8S9U - chains A and D of the 7 polymer chains in the assembly; structure by electron microscopy, 2.77 A resolution.

# Chain A
Protein: Cas7-Cas5-Cas11
From: Synechocystis sp. PCC 6803
UniProt: Q6ZED2 (Q6ZED2_SYNY3); numbering as in UniProt (aligned over 1-791)
Chain sequence (791 residues; each row starts with the number of its first residue):
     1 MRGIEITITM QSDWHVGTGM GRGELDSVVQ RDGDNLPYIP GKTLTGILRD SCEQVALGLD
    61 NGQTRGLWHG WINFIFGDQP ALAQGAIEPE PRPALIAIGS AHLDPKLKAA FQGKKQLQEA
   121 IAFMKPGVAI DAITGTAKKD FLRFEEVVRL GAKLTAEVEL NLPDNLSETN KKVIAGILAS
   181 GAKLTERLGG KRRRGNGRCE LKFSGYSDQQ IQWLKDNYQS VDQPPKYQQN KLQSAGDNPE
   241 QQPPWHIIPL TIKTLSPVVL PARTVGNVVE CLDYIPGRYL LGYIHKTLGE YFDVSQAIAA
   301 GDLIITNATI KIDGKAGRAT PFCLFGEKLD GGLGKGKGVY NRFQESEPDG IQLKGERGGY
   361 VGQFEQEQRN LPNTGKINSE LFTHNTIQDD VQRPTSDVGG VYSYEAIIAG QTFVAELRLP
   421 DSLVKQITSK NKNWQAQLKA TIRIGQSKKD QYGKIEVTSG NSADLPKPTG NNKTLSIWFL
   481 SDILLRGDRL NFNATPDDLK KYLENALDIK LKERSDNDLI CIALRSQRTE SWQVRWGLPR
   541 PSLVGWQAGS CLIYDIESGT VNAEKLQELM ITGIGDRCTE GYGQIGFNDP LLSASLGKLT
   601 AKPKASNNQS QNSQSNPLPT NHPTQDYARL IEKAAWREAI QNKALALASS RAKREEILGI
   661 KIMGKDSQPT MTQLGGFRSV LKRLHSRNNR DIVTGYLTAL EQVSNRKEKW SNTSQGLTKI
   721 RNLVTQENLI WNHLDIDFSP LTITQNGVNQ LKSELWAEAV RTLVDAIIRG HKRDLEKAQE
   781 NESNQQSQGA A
Disordered / not traced: 603-615, 782-791
Reported in the primary citation:
  - mutagenesis - D26A, R678A, R769A: abolished catalytic activity
  - catalytic residues: Asp-140, Arg-706, Arg-769, Arg-773 (from molecular simulation)
  - catalytic residues: Arg-678 (proposed by the authors, not directly observed)

# Chain D
Protein: Cas7-2x
From: Synechocystis sp. PCC 6803
UniProt: Q6ZED3 (Q6ZED3_SYNY3); residues 1-522 here = UniProt positions 1-522
Chain sequence (522 residues; row label = number of the first residue in the row):
     1 MARKVTTRWK ITGTLIAETP LHIGGVGGDA DTDLALAVNG AGEYYVPGTS LAGALRGWMT
    61 QLLNNDESQI KDLWGDHLDA KRGASFVIVD DAVIHIPNNA DVEIREGVGI DRHFGTAANG
   121 FKYSRAVIPK GSKFKLPLTF DSQDDGLPNA LIQLLCALEA GDIRLGAAKT RGLGRIKLDD
   181 LKLKSFALDK PEGIFSALLD QGKKLDWNQL KANVTYQSPP YLGISITWNP KDPVMVKAEG
   241 DGLAIDILPL VSQVGSDVRF VIPGSSIKGI LRTQAERIIR TICQSNGSEK NFLEQLRINL
   301 VNELFGSASL SQKQNGKDID LGKIGALAVN DCFSSLSMTP DQWKAVENAT EMTGNLQPAL
   361 KQATGYPNNI SQAYKVLQPA MHVAVDRWTG GAAEGMLYSV LEPIGVTWEP IQVHLDIARL
   421 KNYYHGKEEK LKPAIALLLL VLRDLANKKI PVGYGTNRGM GTITVSQITL NGKALPTELE
   481 PLNKTMTCPN LTDLDEAFRQ DLSTAWKEWI ADPIDLCQQE AA
Disordered / not traced: 1, 520-522
Reported in the primary citation:
  - mutagenesis - D29A/D31A/D33A, D241A/D246A: abolished catalytic activity

# How chain A and chain D interact
Contacting residue pairs (96):
  Asp-13(A) / Asn-39(D)
  Asp-13(A) / Gly-40(D)  hydrogen bond (side chain-backbone)
  Asp-50(A) / Ala-2(D)
  Glu-53(A) / Ala-2(D)  hydrogen bond (side chain-backbone)
  Gln-54(A) / Ala-2(D)
  Gln-54(A) / Arg-3(D)  hydrogen bond (side chain-backbone)
  Gln-54(A) / Val-5(D)
  Val-55(A) / Ile-194(D)  hydrophobic
  Leu-57(A) / Lys-4(D)
  Gly-58(A) / Leu-188(D)
  Gly-58(A) / Asp-189(D)
  Gly-58(A) / Lys-190(D)
  Gly-58(A) / Pro-191(D)
  Leu-59(A) / Phe-195(D)  hydrophobic
  Asn-61(A) / Asp-189(D)
  Asn-61(A) / Pro-191(D)
  Gly-62(A) / Lys-4(D)  hydrogen bond (backbone-side chain)
  Gly-62(A) / Asp-189(D)  hydrogen bond (backbone-backbone)
  Phe-123(A) / Val-38(D)
  Phe-123(A) / Asn-39(D)
  Phe-123(A) / Gly-40(D)
  Met-124(A) / Val-26(D)  hydrophobic
  Lys-125(A) / Tyr-45(D)
  Lys-125(A) / Pro-47(D)
  Lys-125(A) / Thr-49(D)
  Lys-125(A) / Asp-91(D)  salt bridge
  Pro-126(A) / Gly-24(D)
  Ala-132(A) / Gln-61(D)
  Ala-132(A) / Arg-419(D)
  Ile-133(A) / Arg-419(D)  hydrogen bond (backbone-side chain)
  Ile-133(A) / Tyr-423(D)
  Thr-134(A) / Gly-322(D)
  Thr-134(A) / Lys-323(D)
  Thr-134(A) / Ile-324(D)  hydrogen bond (backbone-backbone)
  Thr-134(A) / Tyr-423(D)
  Thr-136(A) / Ser-309(D)
  Thr-136(A) / Asp-320(D)  hydrogen bond
  Thr-136(A) / Gly-322(D)
  Thr-136(A) / Lys-323(D)
  Thr-136(A) / Ile-324(D)
  Lys-139(A) / Asp-318(D)  salt bridge
  Arg-149(A) / Gly-40(D)  hydrogen bond (side chain-backbone)
  Leu-150(A) / Gly-40(D)
  Leu-150(A) / Ala-41(D)
  Ser-180(A) / Leu-198(D)
  Lys-183(A) / Leu-198(D)  hydrogen bond (side chain-backbone)
  Leu-184(A) / Ala-197(D)  hydrophobic
  Leu-184(A) / Leu-198(D)  hydrophobic
  Arg-187(A) / Ile-88(D)
  Arg-187(A) / Asp-90(D)  salt bridge
  Arg-192(A) / Ile-88(D)
  Arg-193(A) / Ala-84(D)
  Arg-193(A) / Val-87(D)
  Arg-193(A) / Ile-88(D)
  Arg-193(A) / Val-89(D)  hydrogen bond (backbone-backbone)
  Arg-194(A) / Thr-49(D)
  Arg-194(A) / Ala-52(D)
  Arg-194(A) / Trp-74(D)  hydrogen bond (side chain-backbone)
  Arg-194(A) / Ser-85(D)  hydrogen bond
  Arg-194(A) / Val-87(D)  hydrogen bond (side chain-backbone)
  Arg-194(A) / Val-89(D)
  Gly-195(A) / Val-89(D)  hydrogen bond (backbone-backbone)
  Gly-195(A) / Asp-90(D)
  Gly-195(A) / Asp-91(D)
  Asp-208(A) / Leu-199(D)
  Ile-211(A) / Leu-198(D)  hydrophobic
  Leu-214(A) / Phe-195(D)
  Lys-215(A) / Phe-195(D)
  Lys-215(A) / Leu-199(D)
  Tyr-218(A) / Pro-191(D)
  Tyr-218(A) / Phe-195(D)  hydrophobic
  Asp-389(A) / Ala-2(D)
  Asp-389(A) / Arg-3(D)  hydrogen bond (backbone-backbone)
  Asp-390(A) / Arg-3(D)  hydrogen bond (backbone-side chain)
  Val-391(A) / Arg-3(D)
  Val-391(A) / Ala-80(D)
  Val-391(A) / Lys-81(D)
  Val-391(A) / Arg-82(D)
  Val-391(A) / Gly-83(D)
  Val-391(A) / Ala-84(D)  hydrogen bond (backbone-backbone)
  Gln-392(A) / Arg-3(D)
  Gln-392(A) / Ala-84(D)
  Arg-393(A) / Asp-76(D)
  Arg-393(A) / His-77(D)
  Arg-393(A) / Asp-79(D)  hydrogen bond (side chain-backbone)
  Arg-393(A) / Ala-80(D)
  Arg-393(A) / Gly-83(D)
  Leu-630(A) / Ala-41(D)
  Lys-682(A) / Asp-31(D)
  Arg-683(A) / Asn-348(D)  hydrogen bond
  His-685(A) / Asp-101(D)  salt bridge
  Ile-692(A) / Asn-348(D)
  Asn-705(A) / Glu-394(D)  hydrogen bond
  Arg-761(A) / Asp-31(D)  salt bridge
  Thr-762(A) / Ala-30(D)
  Asp-765(A) / Ala-30(D)
Also at the interface, not in a pair above, chain A (58 interface residues in all): Ser-12, Gly-135, Ala-137, Phe-144, Glu-186, Lys-191, Asn-196, Arg-198, Gln-212, Ser-679
Also at the interface, not in a pair above, chain D (63 interface residues in all): Arg-8, Lys-10, Gly-25, Gly-48, Thr-60, Asn-65, Thr-139, Glu-239, Gly-240, Glu-347, Gly-395

# Summary
58 residues of chain A face 63 of chain D across their interface; the contacts include 21 hydrogen bonds and 5
salt bridges. Among the polar pairs are Lys-125(A)/Asp-91(D), Lys-139(A)/Asp-318(D) and Arg-187(A)/Asp-90(D).
From the paper: catalytic residues Asp-140(A), Arg-706(A) and Arg-769(A) among others; D26A, R678A and R769A
of chain A abolish catalytic activity; 5 substitutions were tested in all.
Here chain A is Cas7-Cas5-Cas11 and chain D is Cas7-2x, both from Synechocystis sp. PCC 6803. Entry 8S9U
(CRISPR-Cas type III-D effector complex bound to a target RNA) was determined by electron microscopy,
deposited together with 8S9T, 8S9V and 8S9X.
